Entry 7XSZ (electron microscopy, 3.40 A resolution); this record covers chains N and f of the 33 polymer chains in the assembly.

[Chain N]
Molecule: 198-nt DNA strand
Sequence (198 nucleotides; row label = number of the first residue in the row; numbers below 1 keep their minus sign (DG-125 is residue -125)):
  -125 GCTTACGTCA GTCTGGCCAT CTTTGTGTTT GGTGTGTTTG GGTGGTGGCC GTTTTCGTTG
   -65 TTTTTTTCTG TCTCGTGCCT GGTGTCTTGG GTGTTTTCCC CTTGGCGGTT TTTTCGCGGG
    -5 GGTCTGCGCG TTCGTGCGTT TTTGCGGTGC TTGTGCTGTC TTCGTCCAAA AGAGCGGCCT
    55 CGGCACCGGG ATTCTGAT
Disordered / not traced: -125 to -102, 31-41, 65-72

[Chain f]
Molecule: Histone H4
Source organism: Homo sapiens
UniProt: P62805 (H4_HUMAN); residues 0-102 here correspond to UniProt positions 1-103 (UniProt number = residue number + 1)
Chain sequence (106 residues; row label = number of the first residue in the row; numbers below 1 keep their minus sign (Gly-3 is residue -3)):
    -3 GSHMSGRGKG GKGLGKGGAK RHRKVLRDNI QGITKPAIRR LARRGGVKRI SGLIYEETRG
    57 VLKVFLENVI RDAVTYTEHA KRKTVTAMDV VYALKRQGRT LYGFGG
Disordered / not traced: -3 to 24
Construct notes: expression tag (-3 to -1)
Curated features (UniProtKB/Swiss-Prot):
  - DNA-binding region: Lys16 to Lys20
  - modified residue: Ser1 (N-acetylserine), Arg3 (Asymmetric dimethylarginine), Lys5 (N6-(2-hydroxyisobutyryl)lysine), Lys8 (N6-(2-hydroxyisobutyryl)lysine), Lys12 (N6-(2-hydroxyisobutyryl)lysine), Lys16 (N6-(2-hydroxyisobutyryl)lysine), Lys20 (N6,N6,N6-trimethyllysine), Lys31 (N6-(2-hydroxyisobutyryl)lysine), Lys44 (N6-(2-hydroxyisobutyryl)lysine), Ser47 (Phosphoserine), Tyr51 (Phosphotyrosine), Lys59 (N6-(2-hydroxyisobutyryl)lysine), Lys77 (N6-(2-hydroxyisobutyryl)lysine), Lys79 (N6-(2-hydroxyisobutyryl)lysine), Thr80 (Phosphothreonine), Tyr88 (Phosphotyrosine), Lys91 (N6-(2-hydroxyisobutyryl)lysine)
  - cross-link (Glycyl lysine isopeptide (Lys-Gly)): Lys12 (interchain with G-Cter in SUMO2), Lys20 (interchain with G-Cter in SUMO2), Lys31 (interchain with G-Cter in SUMO2), Lys59 (interchain with G-Cter in SUMO2), Lys79 (interchain with G-Cter in SUMO2), Lys91 (interchain with G-Cter in SUMO2)

[Chain N / chain f interface]
Residue-residue contacts (15; chain N residue first):
  DT-23(N) - Arg45(f)  base contact
  DG-22(N) - Arg45(f)  hydrogen bond to the sugar
  DG-22(N) - Ile46(f)  sugar contact
  DG-22(N) - Ser47(f)  phosphate contact
  DG-22(N) - Gly48(f)  hydrogen bond to the phosphate
  DG-21(N) - Arg35(f)  salt bridge to the phosphate
  DG-21(N) - Arg39(f)  salt bridge to the phosphate
  DG-21(N) - Lys44(f)  phosphate contact
  DG-21(N) - Arg45(f)  phosphate contact
  DG-21(N) - Ile46(f)  hydrogen bond to the phosphate
  DC-2(N) - Lys79(f)  phosphate contact
  DT-1(N) - Lys77(f)  phosphate contact
  DT-1(N) - Arg78(f)  phosphate contact
  DT-1(N) - Lys79(f)  hydrogen bond to the phosphate
  DT-1(N) - Thr80(f)  hydrogen bond to the phosphate
Also at the interface, not in a pair above, chain N (6 interface residues in all): DG0

[Summary]
The interface between chain N and chain f involves 6 residues on one side and 11 on the other, with 5 hydrogen
bonds and 2 salt bridges. Among the polar pairs are DG-22(N)-Arg45(f), DG-22(N)-Gly48(f) and
DG-21(N)-Ile46(f). From UniProt: a DNA-binding region on chain f.
Here chain N is a 198-nt DNA strand and chain f is Histone H4 (Homo sapiens). Entry 7XSZ (RNA polymerase II
elongation complex transcribing a nucleosome (EC115)) was determined by electron microscopy (same publication
as 7XN7, 7XSE, 7XSX, 7XT7, 7XTD and 7XTI).
